9JCQ - chains A and B of the 5 polymer chains in the assembly; structure by electron microscopy, 2.59 A resolution.

== Chain A ==
Molecule: Guanine nucleotide-binding protein G(s) subunit alpha
From: Homo sapiens
Amino-acid sequence (361 residues; numbered 1 to 361; the number before each row is that of its first residue):
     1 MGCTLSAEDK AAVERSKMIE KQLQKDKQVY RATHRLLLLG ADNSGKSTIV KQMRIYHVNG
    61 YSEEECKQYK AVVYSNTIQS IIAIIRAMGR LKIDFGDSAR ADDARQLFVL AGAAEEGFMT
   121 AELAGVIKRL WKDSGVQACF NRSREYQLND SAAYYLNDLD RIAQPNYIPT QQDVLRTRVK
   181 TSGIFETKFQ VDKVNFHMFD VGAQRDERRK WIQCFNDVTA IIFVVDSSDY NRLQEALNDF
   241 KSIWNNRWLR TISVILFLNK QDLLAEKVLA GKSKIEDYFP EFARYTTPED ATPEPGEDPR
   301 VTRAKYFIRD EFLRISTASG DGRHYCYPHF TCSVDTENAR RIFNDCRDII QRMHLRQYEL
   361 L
Disordered / not traced: 1-5, 57-179

== Chain B ==
Molecule: Guanine nucleotide-binding protein G(I)/G(S)/G(T) subunit beta-1
From: Homo sapiens
Reference sequence: P62873 (GBB1_HUMAN); residues 7-345 here correspond to UniProt positions 2-340 (UniProt number = residue number - 5)
Amino-acid sequence (518 residues; numbered 1 to 518; the number before each row is that of its first residue):
     1 MGSLLQSELD QLRQEAEQLK NQIRDARKAC ADATLSQITN NIDPVGRIQM RTRRTLRGHL
    61 AKIYAMHWGT DSRLLVSASQ DGKLIIWDSY TTNKVHAIPL RSSWVMTCAY APSGNYVACG
   121 GLDNICSIYN LKTREGNVRV SRELAGHTGY LSCCRFLDDN QIVTSSGDTT CALWDIETGQ
   181 QTTTFTGHTG DVMSLSLAPD TRLFVSGACD ASAKLWDVRE GMCRQTFTGH ESDINAICFF
   241 PNGNAFATGS DDATCRLFDL RADQELMTYS HDNIICGITS VSFSKSGRLL LAGYDDFNCN
   301 VWDALKADRA GVLAGHDNRV SCLGVTDDGM AVATGSWDSF LKIWNGSSGG GGSGGGGSSG
   361 VFTLEDFVGD WEQTAAYNLD QVLEQGGVSS LLQNLAVSVT PIQRIVRSGE NALKIDIHVI
   421 IPYEGLSADQ MAQIEEVFKV VYPVDDHHFK VILPYGTLVI DGVTPNMLNY FGRPYEGIAV
   481 FDGKKITVTG TLWNGNKIID ERLITPDGSM LFRVTINS
Disordered / not traced: 1-9, 348-518
Disulfides: Cys126-Cys154
Construct notes: initiating methionine (1); expression tag (2-6)
Swiss-Prot annotation at these positions:
  - modified residue: Ser7 (N-acetylserine), His271 (Phosphohistidine)

== Interface between chain A and chain B ==
Pairs across the interface (64):
  Ala12(A) with Asn93(B)
  Arg15(A) with Val95(B), hydrogen bond (side chain-backbone); His96(B); Gly136(B)
  Ser16(A) with Asn93(B); Lys94(B)
  Ile19(A) with Lys94(B); Val95(B); His96(B); Ala97(B), hydrophobic
  Glu20(A) with Lys94(B)
  Leu23(A) with Gly58(B); Ile85(B), hydrophobic; Lys94(B); Ala97(B), hydrophobic
  Asp26(A) with Lys83(B), salt bridge
  Lys27(A) with Leu60(B)
  Tyr30(A) with Ala61(B)
  Thr181(A) with Asp123(B); Asn124(B); His147(B)
  Ser182(A) with Asp123(B)
  Gly183(A) with Leu122(B); Asn124(B)
  Ile184(A) with Trp104(B); Leu122(B), hydrophobic
  Phe199(A) with Trp104(B), hydrophobic
  Ala203(A) with Asn124(B), hydrogen bond (backbone-side chain); Thr148(B)
  Gln204(A) with Leu122(B), hydrogen bond (side chain-backbone); Asn124(B), hydrogen bond; Tyr150(B)
  Arg205(A) with Gly167(B); Asp168(B); Thr169(B); Asp191(B), salt bridge
  Arg209(A) with Cys209(B), hydrogen bond (side chain-backbone); Asp233(B), salt bridge
  Lys210(A) with Tyr150(B); Met193(B); Cys209(B); Asp233(B); Asn235(B); Asp251(B), salt bridge
  Trp211(A) with Met106(B), hydrophobic; Leu122(B), hydrophobic; Tyr150(B)
  Gln213(A) with Lys62(B); Arg319(B); Trp337(B)
  Cys214(A) with Lys62(B), hydrogen bond (backbone-side chain); Tyr64(B); Gln80(B); Trp104(B); Met106(B), hydrophobic
  Phe215(A) with Lys62(B); Trp104(B), hydrophobic; Leu122(B), hydrophobic
  Asn216(A) with Lys62(B), hydrogen bond; Trp337(B)
  Asp217(A) with Lys62(B), salt bridge
  Arg247(A) with Phe297(B)
  Trp248(A) with Arg319(B); Trp337(B), hydrophobic
Also at the interface, not in a pair above, chain A (31 interface residues in all): Val13, Glu186, Glu207, Val218
Also at the interface, not in a pair above, chain B (40 interface residues in all): Arg101, Ser102, Ser103, Gly149, Thr189, Asp295

== Overview ==
Chain A and chain B form an interface of 31 and 40 residues respectively, with 7 hydrogen bonds and 5 salt
bridges. Polar pairs include Asp26(A)-Lys83(B), Arg205(A)-Asp191(B) and Arg209(A)-Asp233(B).
Here chain A is Guanine nucleotide-binding protein G(s) subunit alpha and chain B is Guanine
nucleotide-binding protein G(I)/G(S)/G(T) subunit beta-1, both from Homo sapiens. Entry 9JCQ (Cryo-EM
structure of the proton-sensing GPCR (GPR4)-Gs protein complex at pH 7.4) was determined by electron
microscopy together with 9JCO and 9JCP from the same study.
